Entry 8YGD (electron microscopy, 2.84 A resolution); this record covers chains N and O of the 34 polymer chains in the assembly.

== Chain N ==
Name: Antenna pigment protein beta chain
From: Fuscovulum blasticum DSM 2131
Reference sequence: A0A2T4JAH7 (A0A2T4JAH7_FUSBL); residues 1-49 here = UniProt positions 1-49
Chain sequence (49 residues; row label = number of the first residue in the row):
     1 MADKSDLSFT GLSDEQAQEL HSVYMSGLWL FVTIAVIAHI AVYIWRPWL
Unresolved in the structure: 1-6
Ligand contacts:
  - bacteriochlorophyll a (BCL), molecule 1: Trp29, Phe31, Val32, Ala35, His39, Val42, Trp48
  - bacteriochlorophyll a (BCL), molecule 2: Phe31, Ile34, Ala35, Ala38, His39, Val42, Trp45
  - spheroidene (SPO), molecule 1: Gln16, Leu20, Val23, Tyr24, Gly27, Leu28, Phe31
  - spheroidene (SPO), molecule 2: Phe31, Ile34, Ala38, Ala41, Val42, Ile44, Trp45

== Chain O ==
Name: Antenna pigment protein alpha chain
From: Fuscovulum blasticum DSM 2131
Reference sequence: A0A2T4JA00 (A0A2T4JA00_FUSBL); residues 1-62 here = UniProt positions 1-62
Chain sequence (62 residues; each row starts with the number of its first residue):
     1 MSKFYKIWQV FDPRRVFVAQ GVFLFLLAVM IHLILLSKPD YNWLDVGTAK YGRGEAAAVV
    61 TP
Unresolved in the structure: 1, 54-62
Ligand contacts:
  - bacteriochlorophyll a (BCL), molecule 1: Ser2, Phe4, Leu24, Leu27, Ala28, Ile31, His32, Leu35
  - bacteriochlorophyll a (BCL), molecule 2: Phe4, Ile7, Phe23, Ile31
  - bacteriochlorophyll a (BCL), molecule 3: Gly21, Leu24, Phe25, Ala28, His32, Leu35, Tyr41, Trp43
  - 1,2-diacyl-sn-glycero-3-phosphocholine (PC1): Val29, Met30, Leu33, Ile34, Leu36, Ser37, Asn42, Asp45
  - spheroidene (SPO), molecule 1: Phe4, Lys6, Ile7, Val10
  - spheroidene (SPO), molecule 2: Phe17, Gln20, Gly21
  - spheroidene (SPO), molecule 3: Phe17, Gln20, Phe23, Leu24, Leu27, Met30, Ile31, Ile34
  - spheroidene (SPO), molecule 4: Phe25, Ala28, Val29, His32, Leu33, Leu36

== Chain N / chain O interface ==
Residue-residue contacts (11):
  Phe9(N) with Asp12(O); Pro13(O)
  Tyr43(N) with Tyr51(O)
  Arg46(N) with Arg53(O)
  Pro47(N) with Tyr51(O), hydrophobic; Arg53(O), hydrogen bond (backbone-side chain)
  Trp48(N) with Trp43(O); Gly47(O)
  Leu49(N) with Trp43(O), hydrophobic; Lys50(O), hydrogen bond (backbone-side chain); Tyr51(O), hydrogen bond (backbone-side chain)
Interface residues without a listed pair, chain N (7 interface residues in all): Thr10
Interface residues without a listed pair, chain O (8 interface residues in all): Arg14

== In short ==
The interface between chain N and chain O involves 7 residues on one side and 8 on the other, with 3 hydrogen
bonds. Polar contacts include Pro47(N)-Arg53(O), Leu49(N)-Lys50(O) and Leu49(N)-Tyr51(O).
Here chain N is Antenna pigment protein beta chain and chain O is Antenna pigment protein alpha chain, both
from Fuscovulum blasticum DSM 2131. Entry 8YGD (Rhodobacter blasticus RC-LH1 dimer) was determined by electron
microscopy, deposited together with 8YGL.
